Entry 3I80 (X-ray diffraction, 2.25 A resolution); this record covers chain A.

== Chain A ==
Molecule: Tyrosine-protein phosphatase non-receptor type 1
Source organism: Homo sapiens
Notes: EC 3.1.3.48
Reference sequence: P18031 (PTN1_HUMAN); numbering as in UniProt (aligned over 1-321)
Amino-acid sequence (321 residues; numbered 1 to 321; the number before each row is that of its first residue):
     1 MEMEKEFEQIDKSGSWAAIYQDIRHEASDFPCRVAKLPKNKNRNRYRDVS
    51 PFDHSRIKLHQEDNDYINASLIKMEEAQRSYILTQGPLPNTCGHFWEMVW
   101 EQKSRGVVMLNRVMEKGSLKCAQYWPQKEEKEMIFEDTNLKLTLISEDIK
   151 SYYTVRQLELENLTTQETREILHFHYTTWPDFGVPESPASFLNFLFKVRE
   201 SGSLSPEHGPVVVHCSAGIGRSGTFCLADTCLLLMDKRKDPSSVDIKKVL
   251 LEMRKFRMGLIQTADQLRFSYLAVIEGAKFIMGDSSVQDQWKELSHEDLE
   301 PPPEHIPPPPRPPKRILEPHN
Unresolved in the structure: 1, 300-321
Residues lining bound ligands: vanadate (VO4): Asp-181, Phe-182, Cys-215, Ser-216, Ala-217, Gly-218, Ile-219, Gly-220, Arg-221, Gln-262
Curated features (UniProtKB/Swiss-Prot):
  - active site: Cys-215 (Phosphocysteine intermediate)
  - binding site (substrate): Asp-181, Cys-215 to Arg-221, Gln-262
  - modified residue: Met-1 (N-acetylmethionine), Tyr-20 (Phosphotyrosine), Ser-50 (Phosphoserine), Tyr-66 (Phosphotyrosine), Cys-215 (Cysteine persulfide), Ser-242 (Phosphoserine), Ser-243 (Phosphoserine)
  - cross-link: Cys-215 to Ser-216 (N,N-(cysteine-1,S-diyl)serine (Cys-Ser))
  - mutagenesis: Ser-50 (S50A/D: No phosphorylation), Asp-181 (D181A: Substrate-trapping mutant), Cys-215 (C215S: Catalytically inactive mutant; abolishes sulfhydration)

== Summary ==
Bound to chain A: vanadate. From UniProt: active-site residue Cys-215, 9 substrate-binding residues and 3
mutagenesis sites.
Chain A is Tyrosine-protein phosphatase non-receptor type 1 (Homo sapiens); the structure, Protein Tyrosine
Phosphatase 1B - Transition state analog for the second catalytic step, was determined by X-ray diffraction
(same publication as 3I7Z).
